1OUS - chains A and B of the 4 polymer chains in the assembly; structure by X-ray diffraction, 1.20 A resolution.

== Chain A (and B) ==
Molecule: hypothetical protein LecB
Source organism: Pseudomonas aeruginosa
Notes: chain B of this document is another copy of the same molecule, construct and numbering; everything in this record applies to it too
UniProtKB: Q9HYN5 (Q9HYN5_PSEAE); residues 1-114 here correspond to UniProt positions 2-115 (UniProt number = residue number + 1)
Amino-acid sequence (114 residues; row label = number of the first residue in the row):
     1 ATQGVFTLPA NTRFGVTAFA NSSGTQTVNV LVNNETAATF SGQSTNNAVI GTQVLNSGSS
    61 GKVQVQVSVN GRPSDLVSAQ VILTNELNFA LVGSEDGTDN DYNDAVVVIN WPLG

== How chain A and chain B interact ==
Residue-residue contacts (50; chain A residue first):
  G15(A) - N47(B)
  T17(A) - F19(B)
  F19(A) - T17(B)
  N21(A) - L113(B)
  N21(A) - G114(B)
  N46(A) - R13(B)
  N46(A) - V54(B)
  N47(A) - G15(B)
  N47(A) - N110(B)  hydrogen bond
  N47(A) - L113(B)
  T52(A) - V49(B)
  V54(A) - N46(B)
  V54(A) - N47(B)
  V77(A) - L83(B)  hydrophobic
  S78(A) - L83(B)
  A79(A) - L83(B)  hydrophobic
  V81(A) - V81(B)  hydrophobic
  L83(A) - S78(B)
  L83(A) - A79(B)  hydrophobic
  T84(A) - V77(B)
  T84(A) - Y102(B)
  E86(A) - N100(B)
  E86(A) - D101(B)
  E86(A) - Y102(B)  hydrogen bond (side chain-backbone)
  L87(A) - V77(B)  hydrophobic
  L87(A) - G93(B)
  L87(A) - Y102(B)
  L87(A) - N103(B)
  F89(A) - L91(B)  hydrophobic
  F89(A) - V106(B)  hydrophobic
  L91(A) - F89(B)  hydrophobic
  G93(A) - L87(B)
  N100(A) - T84(B)
  N100(A) - E86(B)
  D101(A) - E86(B)
  D101(A) - L87(B)
  D101(A) - P112(B)
  Y102(A) - T84(B)
  Y102(A) - L87(B)
  N103(A) - P112(B)  hydrogen bond (side chain-backbone)
  N103(A) - L113(B)
  N103(A) - G114(B)  hydrogen bond (side chain-backbone)
  V106(A) - F89(B)  hydrophobic
  N110(A) - N47(B)  hydrogen bond
  N110(A) - N103(B)  hydrogen bond
  W111(A) - N103(B)  hydrogen bond (backbone-side chain)
  P112(A) - N103(B)  hydrogen bond (backbone-side chain)
  L113(A) - N21(B)
  L113(A) - N47(B)
  L113(A) - N103(B)
Also at the interface, not in a pair above, chain A (31 interface residues in all): V49, V92, V108
Also at the interface, not in a pair above, chain B (31 interface residues in all): V92, V108

== In short ==
Chain A and chain B each contribute 31 residues to their interface, with 8 hydrogen bonds. Polar contacts
include N47(A)-N110(B), E86(A)-Y102(B) and N103(A)-P112(B).
Both chains are hypothetical protein LecB (Pseudomonas aeruginosa). Entry 1OUS (Lecb (PA-LII) calcium-free)
was determined by X-ray diffraction (same publication as 1OUR, 1OUX, 1OVP, 1OVS and 1OXC).
